4XI5 - chains B and D of the 4 polymer chains in the assembly; structure by X-ray diffraction, 3.90 A resolution.

== Chain B ==
Molecule: Envelope glycoprotein L
From: Human herpesvirus 3 strain Oka vaccine
UniProt: Q9J3N1 (GL_VZVO); residues 23-160 here = UniProt positions 23-160
Chain sequence (138 residues; row label = number of the first residue in the row):
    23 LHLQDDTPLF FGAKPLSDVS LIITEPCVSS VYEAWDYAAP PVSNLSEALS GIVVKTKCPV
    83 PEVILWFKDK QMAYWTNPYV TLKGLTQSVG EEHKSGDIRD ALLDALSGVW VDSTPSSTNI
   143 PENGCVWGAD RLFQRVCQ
Disordered / not traced: 23-28
Cystine bridges: Cys49-Cys80, Cys147-Cys159
Glycans and other covalent adducts: N-acetylglucosamine (NAG) linked to Asn66

== Chain D ==
Molecule: Fab-94 heavy chain
From: Homo sapiens
Notes: antibody fragment or engineered binder
Chain sequence (283 residues; row label = number of the first residue in the row; numbers below 1 keep their minus sign (Met-18 is residue -18)):
   -18 MEFGLSWVFL VAILEGVHCE VQLVESGGGV VQPGRSLRLS CGASGFTFNT YAMHWVRQAP
    42 GKGVEWVAVV SDGGGNRYYA ASVKGRFTIS RDNSKNTLFL QLNTLRPEDT AVYYCARSRG
   102 NHYYYGMDVW GRGTTVTVSS ASTKGPSVFP LAPSSKSTSG GTAALGCLVK DYFPEPVTVS
   162 WNSGALTSGV HTFPAVLQSS GLYSLSSVVT VPSSSLGTQT YICNVNHKPS NTKVDKRVEP
   222 KSCDKGSENL YFQGSWSHPQ FEKGGGSGGG SGGGSWSHPQ FEK
Disordered / not traced: -18 to 0, 135-144, 194-200, 226-264
Cystine bridges: Cys22-Cys96, Cys148-Cys204
Glycans and other covalent adducts: covalent link Cys148-Cys204

== How chain B and chain D interact ==
Contacting residue pairs (8):
  Gly112(B) with Asn57(D), hydrogen bond (backbone-side chain)
  Glu113(B) with Asn57(D)
  Glu114(B) with Ser52(D), hydrogen bond; Asp53(D); Gly55(D); Gly56(D)
  Arg121(B) with Asn57(D), hydrogen bond
  Leu125(B) with Asn57(D)
Interface residues without a listed pair, chain B (8 interface residues in all): Val111, Lys116, Ser129
Interface residues without a listed pair, chain D (6 interface residues in all): Tyr59
Interface features reported in the paper:
  - specific contacts: Glu114(B)-Ser52(D) (hydrogen bond), Arg121(B)-Asn57(D) (hydrogen bond)
  - epitope / paratope residues, chain B: Glu114(B), Arg121(B)
  - epitope / paratope residues, chain D: Ser52(D), Asn57(D)

== In short ==
Chain B and chain D form an interface of 8 and 6 residues respectively, with 3 hydrogen bonds. Polar pairs
include Gly112(B)-Asn57(D), Glu114(B)-Ser52(D) and Arg121(B)-Asn57(D). The authors report hydrogen bonds
between Glu114(B) and Ser52(D) and Arg121(B) and Asn57(D). Covalently linked N-acetylglucosamine: at Asn66(B).
The paper reports epitope/paratope residues Glu114(B), Arg121(B) and Ser52(D) among others.
Chain B is Envelope glycoprotein L (Human herpesvirus 3 strain Oka vaccine) and chain D is Fab-94 heavy chain
(Homo sapiens); the structure, gHgL of varicella-zoster virus in complex with human neutralizing antibodies,
was determined by X-ray diffraction together with 4XHJ from the same study.
